Entry 2VWS (X-ray diffraction, 1.39 A resolution); this record covers chains A and C of the 3 polymer chains in the assembly.

# Chain A (and C)
Molecule: Yfau, 2-keto-3-deoxy sugar aldolase
Source organism: Escherichia coli
Notes: EC 4.1.2.20; chain C of this document is another copy of the same molecule, construct and numbering; everything in this record applies to it too
UniProt: P76469 (YFAU_ECOLI); residues 1-267 here = UniProt positions 1-267
Chain sequence (267 residues; numbered 1 to 267; the number before each row is that of its first residue):
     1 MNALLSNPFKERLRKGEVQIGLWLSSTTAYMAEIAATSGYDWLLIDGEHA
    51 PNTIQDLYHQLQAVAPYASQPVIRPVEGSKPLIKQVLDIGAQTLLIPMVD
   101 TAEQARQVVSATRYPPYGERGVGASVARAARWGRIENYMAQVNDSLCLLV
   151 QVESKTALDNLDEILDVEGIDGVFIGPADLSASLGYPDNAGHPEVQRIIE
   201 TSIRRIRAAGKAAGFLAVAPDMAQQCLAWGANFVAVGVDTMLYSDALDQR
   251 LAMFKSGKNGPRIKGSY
Disordered / not traced: 257-267
UniProt features mapped onto this chain:
  - active site: H49 (Proton acceptor)
  - binding site (substrate): Q151, A178, D179
  - binding site (Mg(2+)): E153, D179
  - site: R74 (Transition state stabilizer), D88 (Increases basicity of active site His)

# Interface between chain A and chain C
Pairs across the interface (32; chain A residue first):
  T53(A) with T53(C)
  I54(A) with P51(C)
  Q55(A) with T27(C), hydrogen bond; P51(C), hydrogen bond (side chain-backbone); T53(C); D56(C), hydrogen bond
  Y58(A) with P51(C), hydrophobic
  P81(A) with E77(C)
  K84(A) with E48(C), salt bridge; H49(C); V76(C), hydrogen bond (side chain-backbone); M98(C)
  Q85(A) with V76(C)
  D88(A) with H49(C), salt bridge
  I89(A) with P51(C), hydrophobic
  P115(A) with A182(C); S183(C)
  P116(A) with A182(C); S183(C)
  G121(A) with H49(C)
  V122(A) with H49(C), hydrogen bond (backbone-side chain); A178(C), hydrophobic; D179(C); A182(C), hydrophobic
  S125(A) with D188(C)
  V126(A) with V238(C), hydrophobic; M241(C), hydrophobic
  A127(A) with H49(C)
  R134(A) with S244(C); D248(C), salt bridge
  M139(A) with P187(C), hydrophobic; D188(C)
Other interface residues (no listed pair), chain A (21 interface residues in all): G123, W132, N137
Other interface residues (no listed pair), chain C (24 interface residues in all): S25, N52, G185, N189, T240

# In short
21 residues of chain A and 24 residues of chain C are in contact, with 5 hydrogen bonds and 3 salt bridges.
Among the polar pairs are K84(A)-E48(C), D88(A)-H49(C) and R134(A)-D248(C).
Chain A and chain C are both Yfau, 2-keto-3-deoxy sugar aldolase (Escherichia coli); the structure, Crystal
structure of YfaU, a metal ion dependent class II aldolase from Escherichia coli K12, was determined by X-ray
diffraction together with 2VWT from the same study.
